7OMM - chains A and C of the 4 polymer chains in the assembly; structure by electron microscopy, 3.40 A resolution.

Chain A:
Name: LPS-assembly protein LptD
Organism: Neisseria gonorrhoeae
UniProt: Q5F651 (LPTD_NEIG1); residues 1-801 here = UniProt positions 1-801
Sequence (801 residues; row label = number of the first residue in the row):
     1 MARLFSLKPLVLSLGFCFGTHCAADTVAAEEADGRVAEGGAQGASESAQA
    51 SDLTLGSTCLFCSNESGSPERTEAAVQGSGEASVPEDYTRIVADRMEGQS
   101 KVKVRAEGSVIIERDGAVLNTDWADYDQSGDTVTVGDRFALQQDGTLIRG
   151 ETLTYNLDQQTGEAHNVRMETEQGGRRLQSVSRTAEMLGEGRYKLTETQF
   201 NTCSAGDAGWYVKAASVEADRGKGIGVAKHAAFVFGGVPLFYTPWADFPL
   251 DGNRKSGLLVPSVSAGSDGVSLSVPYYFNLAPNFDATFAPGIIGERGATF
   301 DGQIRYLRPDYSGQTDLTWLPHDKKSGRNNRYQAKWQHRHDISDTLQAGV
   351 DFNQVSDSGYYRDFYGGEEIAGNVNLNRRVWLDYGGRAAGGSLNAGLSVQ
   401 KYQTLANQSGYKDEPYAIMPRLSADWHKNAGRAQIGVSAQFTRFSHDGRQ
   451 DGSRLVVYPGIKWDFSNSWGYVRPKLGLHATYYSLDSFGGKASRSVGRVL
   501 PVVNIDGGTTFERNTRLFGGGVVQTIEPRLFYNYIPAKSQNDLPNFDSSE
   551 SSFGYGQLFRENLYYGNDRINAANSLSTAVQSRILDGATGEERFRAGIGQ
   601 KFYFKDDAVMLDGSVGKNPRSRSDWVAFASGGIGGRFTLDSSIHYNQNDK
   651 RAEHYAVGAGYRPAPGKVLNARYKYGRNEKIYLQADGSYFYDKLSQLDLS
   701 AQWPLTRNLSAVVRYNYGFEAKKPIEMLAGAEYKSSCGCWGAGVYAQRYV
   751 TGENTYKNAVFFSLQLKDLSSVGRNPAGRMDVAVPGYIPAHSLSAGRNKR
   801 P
Not modelled in the structure: 1-87, 605-620
Differences from the reference sequence: conflict Ser13 (Ala in Q5F651)
Disulfide bonds: Cys203-Cys737

Chain C:
Name: ProMacrobody 21, Maltodextrin-binding protein
Organism: synthetic construct
UniProt: A0A0F8L1I7 (A0A0F8L1I7_METMZ); residues 124-483 here correspond to UniProt positions 8-367 (UniProt number = residue number - 116)
Sequence (520 residues; numbered 1 to 520; the number before each row is that of its first residue):
     1 GPSQVQLVESGGGLVQPGGSLRLSCAASGFPVKYEHMYWYRQAPGKEREW
    51 VAAINSAGNETHYADSVKGRFTISRDNAKNTVYLQMNSLKPEDTAVYYCN
   101 VKDIGWWAAYDYWGQGTQVTVPPLVIWINGDKGYNGLAEVGKKFEKDTGI
   151 KVTVEHPDKLEEKFPQVAATGDGPDIIFWAHDRFGGYAQSGLLAEITPDK
   201 AFQDKLYPFTWDAVRYNGKLIAYPIAVEALSLIYNKDLLPNPPKTWEEIP
   251 ALDKELKAKGKSALMFNLQEPYFTWPLIAADGGYAFKYENGKYDIKDVGV
   301 DNAGAKAGLTFLVDLIKNKHMNADTDYSIAEAAFNKGETAMTINGPWAWS
   351 NIDTSKVNYGVTVLPTFKGQPSKPFVGVLSAGINAASPNKELAKEFLENY
   401 LLTDEGLEAVNKDKPLGAVALKSYEEELAKDPRIAATMENAQKGEIMPNI
   451 PQMSAFWYAVRTAVINAASGRQTVDEALKDAQTPGSGGGSAWSHPQFEKG
   501 GGSGGGSGGSAWSHPQFEKA
Not modelled in the structure: 1-4, 484-520
Differences from the reference sequence: expression tag (484-520)
Disulfide bonds: Cys25-Cys99

Chain A / chain C interface:
Residue-residue contacts (16):
  Tyr682(A) with Ser56(C), hydrogen bond
  Asp692(A) with Tyr34(C), hydrogen bond
  Tyr715(A) with Trp106(C), hydrogen bond (side chain-backbone)
  Glu720(A) with Tyr34(C)
  Lys722(A) with Pro31(C); Gly105(C)
  Lys723(A) with Asp103(C)
  Pro724(A) with Trp106(C)
  Met727(A) with Trp107(C)
  Arg748(A) with Asp103(C), salt bridge; Trp107(C); Ala108(C), hydrogen bond (side chain-backbone); Ala109(C)
  Glu753(A) with His36(C), salt bridge
  Asn754(A) with His36(C), hydrogen bond
  Tyr756(A) with Ala108(C), hydrophobic
Other interface residues (no listed pair), chain A (16 interface residues in all): Ser409, Phe690, Tyr717, Ala721
Other interface residues (no listed pair), chain C (13 interface residues in all): Glu35, Tyr38, Glu60

Summary:
Chain A and chain C form an interface of 16 and 13 residues respectively, with 5 hydrogen bonds and 2 salt
bridges. Polar contacts include Arg748(A)-Asp103(C), Glu753(A)-His36(C) and Tyr682(A)-Ser56(C).
Here chain A is LPS-assembly protein LptD (Neisseria gonorrhoeae) and chain C is ProMacrobody 21,
Maltodextrin-binding protein (synthetic construct). Entry 7OMM (Cryo-EM structure of N. gonorhoeae LptDE in
complex with ProMacrobodies (MBPs have not been built de ...) was determined by electron microscopy, deposited
together with 7OMT.
